PDB entry 3RBI | X-ray diffraction, 3.00 A resolution | chain A

Chain A:
Molecule: Sortase family protein
From: Streptococcus agalactiae serogroup V
UniProtKB: Q8E0S7 (Q8E0S7_STRA5); residues 2-219 here correspond to UniProt positions 43-260 (UniProt number = residue number + 41)
Chain sequence (230 residues; numbered -10 to 219; the number before each row is that of its first residue; numbers below 1 keep their minus sign (Met-10 is residue -10)):
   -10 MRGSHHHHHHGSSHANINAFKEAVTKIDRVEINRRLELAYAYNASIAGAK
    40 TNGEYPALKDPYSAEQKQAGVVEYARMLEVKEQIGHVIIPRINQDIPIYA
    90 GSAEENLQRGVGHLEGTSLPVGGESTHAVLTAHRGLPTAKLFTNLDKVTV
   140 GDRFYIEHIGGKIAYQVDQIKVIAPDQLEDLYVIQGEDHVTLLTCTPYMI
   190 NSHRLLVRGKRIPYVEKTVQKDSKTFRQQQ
Unresolved in the structure: -10 to 1, 40-43, 52-59, 207-219
Sequence notes: expression tag (-10 to 1)
What the authors report for this chain:
  - catalytic residues: His122, Cys184, Arg193
  - contacts within the chain: Asp49-Arg193 (salt bridge), Asn190-Arg193 (hydrogen bond)

In short:
From the paper: catalytic residues His122, Cys184 and Arg193; contacts within the chain involving Asp49,
Arg193 and Asn190.
Chain A is Sortase family protein (Streptococcus agalactiae serogroup V); the structure, The Type III Crystal
Structure of Streptococcus agalactiae Sortase C1, was determined by X-ray diffraction, deposited together with
3RBJ, 3RBK and 3RCC.
